PDB entry 8VAM | electron microscopy, 3.90 A resolution | chains D and E of the 7 polymer chains in the assembly

[Chain D]
Molecule: DNA polymerase III subunit tau
From: Escherichia coli
Notes: EC 2.7.7.7
Reference sequence: P06710 (DPO3X_ECOLI); residue numbers follow UniProt; this construct covers 1-373
Sequence (376 residues; numbered -2 to 373; the number before each row is that of its first residue; numbers below 1 keep their minus sign (Gly-2 is residue -2)):
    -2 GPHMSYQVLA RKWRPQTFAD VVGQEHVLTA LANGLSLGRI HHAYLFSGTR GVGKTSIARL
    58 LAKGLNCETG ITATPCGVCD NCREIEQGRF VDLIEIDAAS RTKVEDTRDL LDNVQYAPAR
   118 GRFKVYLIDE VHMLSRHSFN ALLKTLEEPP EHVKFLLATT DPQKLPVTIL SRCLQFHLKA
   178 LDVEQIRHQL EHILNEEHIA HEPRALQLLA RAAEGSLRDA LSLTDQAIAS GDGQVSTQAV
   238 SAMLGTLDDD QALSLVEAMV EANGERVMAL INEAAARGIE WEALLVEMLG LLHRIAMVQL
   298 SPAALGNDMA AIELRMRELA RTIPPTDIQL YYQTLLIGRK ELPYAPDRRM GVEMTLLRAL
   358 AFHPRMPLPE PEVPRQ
Unresolved in the structure: 361-373
Sequence notes: expression tag (-2 to 0)
Ion coordination: Mg2+: Thr52 (together with ADP); Zn2+: Cys64, Cys73, Cys76, Cys79
Small-molecule neighbours:
  - ADP / beryllium trifluoride, molecule 1: Leu6, Ala7, Arg8, Trp10, Arg11, Pro12, Asp17, Val18, Val19, Gln21, Thr46, Arg47, Gly48, Val49, Gly50, Lys51, Thr52, Ser53, Glu127, Thr157, Leu178, Gln186, Leu214, Arg215, Leu218
  - ADP / beryllium trifluoride, molecule 2: Glu144, Thr165, Ser168, Arg169
Swiss-Prot annotation at these positions:
  - binding site (ATP): Gly45 to Thr52
  - binding site (Zn(2+)): Cys64, Cys73, Cys76, Cys79
What the authors report for this chain:
  - catalytic residues: Glu127 (citing earlier work)
  - mutagenesis - K141A: decreased catalytic activity

[Chain E]
Molecule: DNA polymerase III subunit delta'
From: Escherichia coli
Reference sequence: P28631 (HOLB_ECOLI); residues 1-334 here = UniProt positions 1-334
Sequence (337 residues; each row starts with the number of its first residue; numbers below 1 keep their minus sign (Gly-2 is residue -2)):
    -2 GPHMRWYPWL RPDFEKLVAS YQAGRGHHAL LIQALPGMGD DALIYALSRY LLCQQPQGHK
    58 SCGHCRGCQL MQAGTHPDYY TLAPEKGKNT LGVDAVREVT EKLNEHARLG GAKVVWVTDA
   118 ALLTDAAANA LLKTLEEPPA ETWFFLATRE PERLLATLRS RCRLHYLAPP PEQYAVTWLS
   178 REVTMSQDAL LAALRLSAGS PGAALALFQG DNWQARETLC QALAYSVPSG DWYSLLAALN
   238 HEQAPARLHW LATLLMDALK RHHGAAQVTN VDVPGLVAEL ANHLSPSRLQ AILGDVCHIR
   298 EQLMSVTGIN RELLITDLLL RIEHYLQPGV VLPVPHL
Sequence notes: expression tag (-2 to 0)
Ion coordination: Zn2+: Cys50, Cys59, Cys62, Cys65
Small-molecule neighbours: ADP / beryllium trifluoride: Glu133, Thr154, Arg158
What the authors report for this chain:
  - mutagenesis - K130A: decreased catalytic activity

[Chain D / chain E interface]
Pairs across the interface (57; chain D residue first):
  Pro-1(D) with Glu138(E)
  His0(D) with Glu138(E)
  Met1(D) with Gly21(E); Gly23(E); Glu138(E), hydrogen bond (backbone-side chain); Trp140(E), hydrophobic
  Tyr3(D) with Gly21(E); Arg22(E), hydrogen bond (side chain-backbone)
  Val5(D) with His24(E)
  Arg8(D) with Glu134(E); Pro135(E)
  Arg11(D) with Glu133(E), salt bridge; Glu134(E), salt bridge
  Arg47(D) with Ala153(E); Ser157(E)
  Arg56(D) with Glu134(E), salt bridge
  Glu92(D) with Lys130(E), salt bridge
  Asp94(D) with Asn126(E); Lys130(E)
  Ala96(D) with Ala123(E); Asn126(E); Ala127(E)
  Ser97(D) with Arg94(E), hydrogen bond
  Arg98(D) with Glu98(E), salt bridge
  Lys100(D) with Arg94(E)
  Glu127(D) with Asn126(E)
  Met130(D) with Asn126(E), hydrogen bond
  Thr157(D) with Thr154(E)
  Ser213(D) with Ser157(E)
  Arg215(D) with Glu133(E), salt bridge; Ser157(E); Arg158(E)
  Asp216(D) with Ser157(E), hydrogen bond
  Ser219(D) with Ser157(E), hydrogen bond (side chain-backbone); Arg160(E)
  Asp222(D) with His24(E)
  Gln223(D) with Arg160(E)
  Ile225(D) with Arg22(E)
  Gly230(D) with Arg22(E)
  Glu262(D) with Gly261(E)
  Met265(D) with Ala262(E), hydrophobic
  Asn269(D) with Gln264(E)
  Ile334(D) with Leu334(E)
  Lys337(D) with Leu334(E), hydrogen bond (side chain-backbone)
  Pro340(D) with Arg150(E)
  Tyr341(D) with Arg150(E)
  Pro343(D) with His246(E); Arg297(E)
  Asp344(D) with Ala195(E)
  Met347(D) with His246(E)
  Glu350(D) with Met253(E); Lys257(E), salt bridge
  Met351(D) with Met253(E), hydrophobic; Leu290(E), hydrophobic; Cys294(E), hydrophobic
  Leu354(D) with Leu256(E), hydrophobic
  Arg355(D) with Pro332(E)
Other interface residues (no listed pair), chain D (46 interface residues in all): Asp103, Ala226, Ser227, Gly261, Glu277, Leu357
Other interface residues (no listed pair), chain E (50 interface residues in all): Lys13, Ser17, His25, Val90, Asp122, Leu129, Ala137, Glu149, Cys159, His162, Tyr163, Thr250, His260, Glu298, Met301, His333

[Summary]
Chain D and chain E form an interface of 46 and 50 residues respectively, with 7 hydrogen bonds and 7 salt
bridges. Polar pairs include Arg11(D)-Glu133(E), Arg11(D)-Glu134(E) and Arg56(D)-Glu134(E). One ADP /
beryllium trifluoride molecule is bound between chain D and chain E. From the paper: the catalytic residue
Glu127(D); K141A of chain D reduces catalytic activity.
Chain D is DNA polymerase III subunit tau and chain E is DNA polymerase III subunit delta', both from
Escherichia coli; the structure, Structure of the E. coli clamp loader bound to the beta clamp in a Semi-Open
conformation, was determined by electron microscopy (same publication as 8VAL, 8VAN, 8VAP, 8VAQ, 8VAR, 8VAS
and 8VAT).
